2PM6 - chains A and B of the 4 polymer chains in the assembly; structure by X-ray diffraction, 2.45 A resolution.

== Chain A ==
Name: Protein transport protein SEC31
Organism: Saccharomyces cerevisiae
UniProtKB: P38968 (WEB1_YEAST); residue numbers follow UniProt; this construct covers 370-763
Amino-acid sequence (399 residues; numbered 365 to 763; the number before each row is that of its first residue):
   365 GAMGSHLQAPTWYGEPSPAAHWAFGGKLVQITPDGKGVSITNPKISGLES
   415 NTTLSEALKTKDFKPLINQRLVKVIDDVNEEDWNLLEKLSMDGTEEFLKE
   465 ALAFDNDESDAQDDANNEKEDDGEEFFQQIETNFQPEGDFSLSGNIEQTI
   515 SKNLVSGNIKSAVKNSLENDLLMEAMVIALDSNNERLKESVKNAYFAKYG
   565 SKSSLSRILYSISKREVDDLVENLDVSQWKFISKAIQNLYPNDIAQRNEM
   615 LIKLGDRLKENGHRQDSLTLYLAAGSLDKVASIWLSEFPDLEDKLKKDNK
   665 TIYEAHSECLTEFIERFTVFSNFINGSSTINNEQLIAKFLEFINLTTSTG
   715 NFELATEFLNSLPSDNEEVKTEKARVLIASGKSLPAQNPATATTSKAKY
Not modelled in the structure: 365-372, 470-494, 691-693, 746-763
Sequence notes: cloning artifact (365-369)

== Chain B ==
Name: Protein transport protein SEC13
Organism: Saccharomyces cerevisiae
UniProtKB: Q04491 (SEC13_YEAST); residues 1-297 here = UniProt positions 1-297
Amino-acid sequence (297 residues; numbered 1 to 297; the number before each row is that of its first residue):
     1 MVVIANAHNELIHDAVLDYYGKRLATCSSDKTIKIFEVEGETHKLIDTLT
    51 GHEGPVWRVDWAHPKFGTILASCSYDGKVLIWKEENGRWSQIAVHAVHSA
   101 SVNSVQWAPHEYGPLLLVASSDGKVSVVEFKENGTTSPIIIDAHAIGVNS
   151 ASWAPATIEEDGEHNGTKESRKFVTGGADNLVKIWKYNSDAQTYVLESTL
   201 EGHSDWVRDVAWSPTVLLRSYLASVSQDRTCIIWTQDNEQGPWKKTLLKE
   251 EKFPDVLWRASWSLSGNVLALSGGDNKVTLWKENLEGKWEPAGEVHQ
Not modelled in the structure: 1, 158-169, 293-297
Curated features (UniProtKB/Swiss-Prot):
  - mutagenesis: Gly-176 (G176R: Leads to mislocalization of NPCs and overproliferation of the nuclear and ER membranes at 34 degrees Celsius), Ser-224 (S224K: Growth inhibited above 30 degrees Celsius), Trp-262 (W262R: Growth inhibited above 30 degrees Celsius), Gly-266 (G266D: Growth inhibited above 34 degrees Celsius)

== Chain A / chain B interface ==
Residue-residue contacts (92; chain A residue first):
  Thr-375(A) with Trp-206(B); Arg-208(B), hydrogen bond (backbone-side chain)
  Trp-376(A) with Ile-146(B), hydrophobic; Trp-206(B), hydrophobic; Arg-208(B), hydrogen bond (backbone-side chain)
  Tyr-377(A) with Trp-57(B), hydrophobic; Tyr-75(B), hydrophobic; Ser-101(B); Asn-103(B); Ser-121(B), hydrogen bond
  Gly-378(A) with Leu-11(B); His-13(B); Trp-57(B)
  Glu-379(A) with Trp-258(B)
  Pro-380(A) with Leu-11(B), hydrophobic; Trp-258(B)
  Ser-381(A) with Trp-258(B); Asn-276(B)
  Pro-382(A) with Ser-272(B); Gly-273(B); Asn-276(B); Lys-277(B); Val-278(B), hydrophobic
  Ala-383(A) with His-13(B); Arg-259(B); Ser-272(B)
  Ala-384(A) with Ser-261(B); Ser-272(B), hydrogen bond (backbone-side chain); Val-278(B), hydrophobic
  His-385(A) with Asp-14(B); Val-16(B); Arg-259(B); Ser-261(B)
  Trp-386(A) with Ser-261(B), hydrogen bond (backbone-side chain); Trp-262(B); Ser-263(B); Val-268(B), hydrogen bond (side chain-backbone); Ala-270(B); Leu-280(B), hydrophobic
  Ala-387(A) with Leu-17(B), hydrophobic
  Phe-388(A) with Tyr-19(B); Tyr-20(B); Leu-264(B)
  Lys-391(A) with Tyr-20(B); Gly-21(B), hydrogen bond (side chain-backbone)
  Val-393(A) with Ala-15(B); Leu-17(B), hydrophobic
  Gln-394(A) with Val-278(B)
  Ile-395(A) with Ile-12(B); Asp-14(B); Asn-276(B)
  Thr-396(A) with Asn-276(B)
  Pro-397(A) with Asn-276(B)
  Gly-399(A) with Leu-11(B); Ile-12(B), hydrogen bond (backbone-backbone)
  Lys-400(A) with Asn-6(B), hydrogen bond (backbone-backbone); Ala-7(B), hydrogen bond (backbone-backbone); His-8(B); Asn-9(B), hydrogen bond (side chain-backbone); Ile-12(B)
  Gly-401(A) with Ile-4(B); Ile-12(B)
  Val-402(A) with Val-3(B); Ile-4(B), hydrogen bond (backbone-backbone); Ala-15(B), hydrophobic; Leu-24(B), hydrophobic; Thr-26(B)
  Ser-403(A) with Val-2(B)
  Ile-404(A) with Val-2(B), hydrogen bond (backbone-backbone); Leu-17(B), hydrophobic
  Pro-407(A) with Leu-280(B), hydrophobic
  Lys-408(A) with Ala-292(B)
  Ile-409(A) with Ala-292(B)
  Ser-410(A) with Lys-282(B); Ala-292(B), hydrogen bond (side chain-backbone)
  Asn-663(A) with Leu-285(B)
  Lys-664(A) with Leu-285(B)
  Thr-665(A) with Glu-283(B); Asn-284(B); Leu-285(B)
  Ile-666(A) with Leu-217(B), hydrophobic
  Tyr-667(A) with Ser-265(B); Gly-266(B)
  Leu-709(A) with Ser-265(B)
  Thr-735(A) with Tyr-19(B)
  Glu-736(A) with Tyr-19(B)
  Arg-739(A) with Tyr-19(B), hydrogen bond (side chain-backbone); Tyr-20(B); Leu-264(B)
  Ile-742(A) with Tyr-20(B), hydrophobic; Lys-22(B)
  Ala-743(A) with Tyr-20(B)
Other interface residues (no listed pair), chain A (46 interface residues in all): Pro-374, Leu-392, Lys-660, Ser-712, Gly-745
Other interface residues (no listed pair), chain B (56 interface residues in all): Ala-5, Glu-10, Val-38, Ala-178, Gln-227, Leu-269
From the paper, about this interface:
  - interface residues, chain A: Pro-380(A)

== Summary ==
Chain A and chain B form an interface of 46 and 56 residues respectively; the contacts include 15 hydrogen
bonds. Polar contacts include Thr-375(A)/Arg-208(B), Trp-376(A)/Arg-208(B) and Tyr-377(A)/Ser-121(B). UniProt
lists 4 mutagenesis sites on chain B. From the paper: the interface residue Pro-380(A).
Here chain A is Protein transport protein SEC31 and chain B is Protein transport protein SEC13, both from
Saccharomyces cerevisiae. Entry 2PM6 (Crystal Structure of yeast Sec13/31 edge element of the COPII vesicular
coat, native version) was determined by X-ray diffraction, deposited together with 2PM7 and 2PM9.
